6U8Y - chains k and l of the 26 polymer chains in the assembly; structure by electron microscopy, 4.00 A resolution.

== Chain k ==
Name: NADH dehydrogenase subunit C
Organism: Pyrococcus furiosus COM1
Notes: EC 1.6.99.5
UniProtKB: I6TXP7 (I6TXP7_9EURY); residue numbers follow UniProt; this construct covers 1-174
Amino-acid sequence (174 residues; each row starts with the number of its first residue):
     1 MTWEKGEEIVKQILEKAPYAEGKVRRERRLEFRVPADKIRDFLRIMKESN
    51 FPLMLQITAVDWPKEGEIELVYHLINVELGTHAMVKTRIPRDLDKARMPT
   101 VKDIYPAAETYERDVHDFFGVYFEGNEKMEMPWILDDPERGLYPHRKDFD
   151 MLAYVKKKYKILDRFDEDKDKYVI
Disordered / not traced: 1-3, 174

== Chain l ==
Name: NADH dehydrogenase subunit D
Organism: Pyrococcus furiosus COM1
Notes: EC 1.6.99.5
UniProtKB: I6V297 (I6V297_9EURY); numbering as in UniProt (aligned over 1-391)
Amino-acid sequence (391 residues; each row starts with the number of its first residue):
     1 MVSQEELIREARQNGMELYPIDKDTYELFFGPQHMATENFSIILKMDGNR
    51 VVKAIANPGFLHRGFEKLAEYRPWYTNIALLLRICVPEPDVPEAIYSMAV
   101 DEIIGWEVPERAQWIRTLVLEMARVTAYLFWIMGLSFKLGVYTAGQWAAA
   151 YRERFMALFEQLTGARVYHIYTIPGGVRRDIPGDKWLRQVRDTVEYLKDK
   201 LKDFDNVLFENYITYKRLEGIGVMDKKFALEEGVTGPNLRATGVAYDVRK
   251 SDPYLLYPELDFEIPVLKEGDALARVLVRRYELEQDLYIIEQLLDMGPPS
   301 GPYKVQDPKLKNLPRFKVPPGEAFAHVEATKGDFGAYVVSDGGHKPYRVH
   351 IRGPSIAHGVRVLEQLLVGARLADVPAILMSLDNCPPDIDR
Disordered / not traced: 1-18
Reported in the primary citation:
  - mutagenesis - C85A/C385A: unchanged catalytic activity on DMTS

== How chain k and chain l interact ==
Residue-residue contacts - 77 pairs, chain k then chain l:
  Arg25(k) - Ala323(l)
  Arg25(k) - Phe324(l)
  Arg26(k) - Glu102(l)  salt bridge
  Arg26(k) - Phe324(l)
  Arg28(k) - Asp252(l)
  Arg29(k) - Asp252(l)  salt bridge
  Arg29(k) - Phe324(l)
  Arg29(k) - His326(l)  hydrogen bond
  Glu31(k) - Glu322(l)
  Lys47(k) - Glu231(l)  salt bridge
  Pro52(k) - Leu230(l)  hydrophobic
  Leu53(k) - Leu230(l)
  Leu53(k) - Gly233(l)
  Leu53(k) - Val234(l)
  Leu53(k) - Thr235(l)
  Leu55(k) - Thr235(l)
  Leu55(k) - Arg352(l)
  Gln56(k) - His350(l)
  Gln56(k) - Arg352(l)
  Gln56(k) - Ile356(l)
  Gln56(k) - Arg391(l)  hydrogen bond
  Thr58(k) - Tyr337(l)
  Thr58(k) - His350(l)
  Ala59(k) - Arg348(l)  hydrogen bond (backbone-side chain)
  Val60(k) - Val339(l)  hydrophobic
  Val60(k) - Arg348(l)
  Asp61(k) - Tyr347(l)  hydrogen bond (backbone-side chain)
  Trp62(k) - Asp341(l)
  Trp62(k) - Tyr347(l)
  Pro63(k) - Tyr347(l)
  Val71(k) - Tyr337(l)  hydrophobic
  His73(k) - Tyr337(l)
  Ile75(k) - Tyr246(l)
  Ile75(k) - His326(l)
  Asn76(k) - Tyr246(l)
  Val77(k) - Ala245(l)
  Gly80(k) - Asp252(l)
  His82(k) - Phe324(l)
  Met84(k) - Phe324(l)  hydrophobic
  Pro106(k) - Glu231(l)
  Pro106(k) - Glu232(l)
  Ala107(k) - Glu231(l)
  Ala107(k) - Glu232(l)
  Glu109(k) - Glu232(l)
  Glu109(k) - Arg361(l)  salt bridge
  Thr110(k) - Ile356(l)
  Tyr111(k) - Gly233(l)
  Tyr111(k) - Arg352(l)
  Tyr111(k) - Ile356(l)  hydrophobic
  Tyr111(k) - Ala357(l)
  Asp114(k) - Arg391(l)  salt bridge
  Phe118(k) - His62(l)
  Phe118(k) - Asp390(l)
  Phe119(k) - Glu66(l)
  Phe119(k) - Arg348(l)
  Lys128(k) - Ile55(l)
  Met131(k) - Ala56(l)
  Pro132(k) - Asn57(l)
  Trp133(k) - Asn57(l)
  Trp133(k) - Pro58(l)
  Trp133(k) - Val360(l)  hydrophobic
  Trp133(k) - Ile389(l)  hydrophobic
  Ile134(k) - Gly59(l)
  Ile134(k) - His62(l)
  Ile134(k) - Asp390(l)
  Leu135(k) - His62(l)
  Pro144(k) - Lys67(l)
  His145(k) - His62(l)
  His145(k) - Glu66(l)  salt bridge
  His145(k) - Lys67(l)
  Arg146(k) - Lys67(l)  hydrogen bond (backbone-side chain)
  Lys147(k) - Glu70(l)  salt bridge
  Lys147(k) - Tyr347(l)
  Phe149(k) - Lys67(l)  hydrogen bond (backbone-side chain)
  Met151(k) - Lys67(l)
  Met151(k) - Tyr71(l)  hydrophobic
  Tyr172(k) - Tyr71(l)
Also at the interface, not in a pair above, chain k (49 interface residues in all): Met54, Leu79, Arg113, Asp150
Also at the interface, not in a pair above, chain l (40 interface residues in all): Ser251, Asp333

== Summary ==
49 residues of chain k face 40 of chain l across their interface, with 6 hydrogen bonds and 7 salt bridges.
Polar pairs include Arg26(k)-Glu102(l), Arg29(k)-Asp252(l) and Lys47(k)-Glu231(l). The paper reports that
C85A/C385A of chain l leave catalytic activity on DMTS unchanged.
Here chain k is NADH dehydrogenase subunit C and chain l is NADH dehydrogenase subunit D, both from Pyrococcus
furiosus COM1. Entry 6U8Y (Structure of the membrane-bound sulfane sulfur reductase (MBS), an archaeal
respiratory membrane complex) was determined by electron microscopy.
